Entry 8JW0 (electron microscopy, 2.90 A resolution); this record covers chains b and m of the 29 polymer chains in the assembly.

== Chain b ==
Molecule: Photosystem I PsaB
From: Amphidinium carterae
Sequence (617 residues; each row starts with the number of its first residue):
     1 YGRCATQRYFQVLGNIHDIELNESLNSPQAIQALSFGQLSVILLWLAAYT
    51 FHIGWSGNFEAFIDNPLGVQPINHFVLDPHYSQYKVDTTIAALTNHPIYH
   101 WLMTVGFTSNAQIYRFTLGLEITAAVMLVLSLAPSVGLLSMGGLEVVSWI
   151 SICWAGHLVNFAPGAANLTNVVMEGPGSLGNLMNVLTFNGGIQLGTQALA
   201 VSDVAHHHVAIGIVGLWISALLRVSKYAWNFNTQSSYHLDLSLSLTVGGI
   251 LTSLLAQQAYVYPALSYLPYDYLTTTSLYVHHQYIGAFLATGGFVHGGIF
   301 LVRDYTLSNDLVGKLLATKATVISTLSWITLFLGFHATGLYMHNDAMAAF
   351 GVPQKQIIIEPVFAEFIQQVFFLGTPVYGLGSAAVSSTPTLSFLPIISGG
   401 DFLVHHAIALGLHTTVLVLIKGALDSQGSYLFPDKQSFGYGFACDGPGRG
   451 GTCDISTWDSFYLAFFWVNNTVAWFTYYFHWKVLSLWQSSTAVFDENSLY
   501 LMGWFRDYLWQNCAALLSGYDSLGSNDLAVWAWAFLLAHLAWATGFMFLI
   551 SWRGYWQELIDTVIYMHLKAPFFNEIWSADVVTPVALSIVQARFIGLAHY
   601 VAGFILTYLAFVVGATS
Bound ions: chlorophyll a Mg near D78 (its only coordinating residue here); 4Fe-4S cluster Fe: C444, C453 (shared with 2 residues of chain a)
Ligand contacts:
  - beta-carotene (BCR), molecule 1: L13, F573, I576
  - beta-carotene (BCR), molecule 2: G37, S40, V41, L44, L128
  - beta-carotene (BCR), molecule 3: L239, S242, T246, I250, G293, F294, G297, G298, F300, L301, V312, L315, I367, I420, A423, L424
  - beta-carotene (BCR), molecule 4: V530, W533, A534, L537, W556, L559, I560
  - chlorophyll a (CLA), molecule 1: T6, Y9, F10, I560, V563, I564, H567, F573, W577, V581, V582, P584, V585, L587
  - chlorophyll a (CLA), molecule 2: F10, L537, L540, A541, T544, M547, F548, L587, F594, I595, A598, H599
  - chlorophyll a (CLA), molecule 3: L13, G14, N15, I16, H17, D18, H238, L241, L245, F288, L289, T291, G292, V295, H296, I299, R303, Y440, W458, F461, F465, F594, L606
  - chlorophyll a (CLA), molecule 4: L13, I16, H17, I19, N22, L25, L34, Q38, V41
  - chlorophyll a (CLA), molecule 5: H17, I19, I31, L34, S35, Q38, L39, I42, L43, W45, L46, I150, Y237, H238, D240, L241, S244, L245
  - chlorophyll a (CLA), molecule 6: H17, Q38, V41, I42, W45, I285, F288, L289
  - chlorophyll a (CLA), molecule 7: L39, I42, W45, L46, P97, I98, W101, S244, G248, T252, L255, A259, L265, L278, H281, H282, I285, L289
  - chlorophyll a (CLA), molecule 8: V41, L44, W45, A47, A48, F51, H52, W55, H74, F75, L77, E121
  - chlorophyll a (CLA), molecule 9: W45, Y49, N95, H96, I98, S277, L278, V280, H281, Y284, I285, F288, W531, I605, L606, Y608, L609
  - chlorophyll a (CLA), molecule 10: H74, F75, V76, L77, D78, P79, H80, Y81, K85, A92, A529, V530, W533
  - chlorophyll a (CLA), molecule 11: W101, V105, G106, F107, Q112, R115, F116, G119, I122, T123, I150, C153, W154, G156, H157, N160, F161
  - chlorophyll a (CLA), molecule 12: W101, T104, V105, L144, V147, I150, S151, W154, L158, V204, H207, H208, I211, S244, V247, L251, L254, L255, Q258, A259, A264, L265
  - chlorophyll a (CLA), molecule 13: S140, M141, G142, E145, V146, W149, I150
  - chlorophyll a (CLA), molecule 14: W149, I152, I213, L216, W217, A220
  - chlorophyll a (CLA), molecule 15: I152, C153, A155, G156, V159, N160, L168, T169, N170, V171, V172, L182, V185, L186, V209
  - chlorophyll a (CLA), molecule 16: L179, L182, M183, L186, T187, F188, H206, V209, A210, I213, V214
  - chlorophyll a (CLA), molecule 17: T187, F188, G190, G191, L199, D203, V204, H206, H207, A210, I211, V214, L254, Q258, Y262, F372
  - chlorophyll a (CLA), molecule 18: F188, N189, Y262, F371, F372, T390
  - chlorophyll a (CLA), molecule 19: I213, W217, A220, L221, R223, V224, Y227
  - chlorophyll a (CLA), molecule 20: V214, W217, I218, L221
  - chlorophyll a (CLA), molecule 21: L239, S242, L243, T246, V247, I250, L311
  - chlorophyll a (CLA), molecule 22: I250, S253, L254, Q257, Q283, A287, A290, T291, F294, L412, T415, V416, L419, V468, F475
  - chlorophyll a (CLA), molecule 23: L254, Q257, Q258, Y260, V261, Y262, F372, S392, L394, P395
  - chlorophyll a (CLA), molecule 24: Q257, Y279, F363, A364, I367, Q368, F372, L394, P395, I397, H405, I408, L412, F475, Y478, F479, K482
  - chlorophyll a (CLA), molecule 25: L311, K314, L315, T318, T321, V322, T325
  - chlorophyll a (CLA), molecule 26: T321, T325, W328
  - chlorophyll a (CLA), molecule 27: V322, L326, I329, H405, I408, A409, L412, H413, V416
  - chlorophyll a (CLA), molecule 28: S324, T325, S327, W328, L331, F335
  - chlorophyll a (CLA), molecule 29: S327, T330, L331, G334, F335, T338, G339, M342, L410, T414, L417, V418, L463, F466, W467
  - chlorophyll a (CLA), molecule 30: W328, L331, F332, F335, H336
  - chlorophyll a (CLA), molecule 31: W328, I329, F332, L333, I359, E360, P361, V362, F363, A364, D401, F402, H405, H406, A409, H413
  - chlorophyll a (CLA), molecule 32: F335, H336, G339, L340, M342, H343, A346, M347, F350, K355, I357
  - chlorophyll a (CLA), molecule 33: A337, T338, Y341, V404, A407, L410, N470, A473, W474, Y477, L501, W504, F505, L509, C513, L517, F535, H539, W542, Y600, G603, F604, T607, Y608, F611
  - chlorophyll a (CLA), molecule 34: T338, M342, D345, L410, F466, W467, N470, W474, L501, F505, L509, W542, Y600
  - chlorophyll a (CLA), molecule 35: Y477, L509, W510, W542
  - chlorophyll a (CLA), molecule 36: W533, L536, L537, H539, L540, W542, A543, F546
  - chlorophyll a (CLA), molecule 37: L540, A543, T544, F546, M547, I550, S551, Y555, W556, L559
  - chlorophyll a (CLA), molecule 38: V563, M566, H567, A570, F573
  - chlorophyll a (CLA), molecule 39: M566, K569, A570, P571
  - chlorophyll a (CLA), molecule 40: P571, F572, F573
  - Diadinoxanthin (DD6; (3S,3'R,5R,6S,7cis)-7',8'-didehydro-5,6-dihydro-5,6-epoxy-beta,beta-carotene-3,3'-diol): Q32, S35, F36, L39, M127, M141, G142, V146, I150, C153
  - phylloquinone (PQN): Y9, M547, F548, S551, W552, R553, W556, I560, V585, A586, L587, A592
  - 4Fe-4S cluster (SF4): C444, G446, P447, C453, W552, I589, R593

== Chain m ==
Molecule: Photosystem I PsaM
From: Amphidinium carterae
Sequence (89 residues; each row starts with the number of its first residue):
     1 ERIPGGKFTKAQGKIVATPDEDGFTDSEVALALIIAAVVLYLAIEVTKSL
    51 FYGEDPETTAKGPMTPFEKRVVEKGLFGSRGDSYSPFRP
Ligand contacts:
  - beta-carotene (BCR): A30, L33, I34, A36, A37, V39, L40, A43, V46, T47, L50
  - chlorophyll a (CLA), molecule 1: V29, A32, L33, A36
  - chlorophyll a (CLA), molecule 2: A37, L40, I44, K48
  - chlorophyll a (CLA), molecule 3: A37, V38, Y41
  - chlorophyll a (CLA), molecule 4: L40, A43, I44, T47, L50, F51
  - chlorophyll a (CLA), molecule 5: Y84, S85, P86, F87
  - Diadinoxanthin (DD6; (3S,3'R,5R,6S,7cis)-7',8'-didehydro-5,6-dihydro-5,6-epoxy-beta,beta-carotene-3,3'-diol): S27, E28, A30, L31, I34
  - Chlorophyll c1 (KC1): Y41, I44, E45, K48

== Interface between chain b and chain m ==
Residue-residue contacts (118):
  S24(b) with G53(m); E54(m)
  L25(b) with L50(m), hydrophobic; E54(m)
  S27(b) with E54(m), hydrogen bond
  A30(b) with E54(m), hydrogen bond (backbone-side chain)
  I31(b) with Y84(m), hydrophobic
  Q32(b) with Y84(m)
  L34(b) with L50(m), hydrophobic
  S35(b) with Y84(m), hydrogen bond
  L44(b) with V39(m), hydrophobic
  F51(b) with F24(m); V29(m), hydrophobic; A32(m), hydrophobic
  G54(b) with G23(m); F24(m)
  W55(b) with D22(m), hydrogen bond; G23(m); F24(m); V29(m)
  G57(b) with P19(m)
  N58(b) with A17(m), hydrogen bond (side chain-backbone)
  L67(b) with K14(m)
  G68(b) with K14(m); I15(m), hydrogen bond (backbone-backbone)
  V69(b) with I15(m); A17(m)
  Q70(b) with R2(m), hydrogen bond; T9(m); K14(m); I15(m), hydrogen bond (backbone-backbone); V16(m)
  I72(b) with V16(m), hydrophobic
  Y84(b) with I3(m), hydrophobic
  D87(b) with E1(m), hydrogen bond (backbone-backbone)
  T88(b) with E1(m); R2(m); I3(m)
  I90(b) with V16(m); T18(m)
  L93(b) with R2(m); V16(m), hydrophobic
  N110(b) with F24(m)
  Y114(b) with F24(m), hydrophobic; E28(m), hydrogen bond (side chain-backbone); L31(m); A32(m)
  L118(b) with L31(m), hydrophobic; A32(m), hydrophobic; I35(m), hydrophobic
  E121(b) with A32(m); I35(m); A36(m), hydrogen bond (side chain-backbone); V39(m)
  A125(b) with V39(m), hydrophobic; L42(m)
  L128(b) with V39(m); L42(m), hydrophobic; A43(m); V46(m)
  V129(b) with L42(m), hydrophobic
  S131(b) with V46(m)
  L132(b) with L42(m), hydrophobic; E45(m); V46(m), hydrophobic
  S135(b) with E68(m), hydrogen bond
  V136(b) with E68(m); S79(m)
  G137(b) with F67(m); E68(m), hydrogen bond (backbone-side chain)
  L139(b) with F77(m)
  S140(b) with F67(m); F77(m); R88(m), hydrogen bond (backbone-side chain)
  G142(b) with P86(m); R88(m), hydrogen bond (backbone-side chain)
  G143(b) with P86(m), hydrogen bond (backbone-backbone); R88(m); P89(m)
  L144(b) with F87(m), hydrophobic; P89(m)
  L222(b) with P89(m)
  N232(b) with R80(m), hydrogen bond (side chain-backbone); G81(m)
  S235(b) with G81(m); D82(m), hydrogen bond (side chain-backbone); S83(m)
  S236(b) with D82(m); S83(m), hydrogen bond (backbone-side chain)
  Y237(b) with D82(m); S83(m); Y84(m)
  D240(b) with S83(m), hydrogen bond; S85(m)
  S244(b) with F87(m)
  Y270(b) with Q12(m), hydrogen bond (backbone-side chain); K14(m), hydrogen bond (backbone-side chain)
  D271(b) with K14(m)
  Y272(b) with F8(m), hydrophobic; Q12(m)
  L484(b) with F8(m), hydrophobic
  Q488(b) with K7(m), hydrogen bond; F8(m)
  S525(b) with I3(m)
  N526(b) with I3(m); G5(m)
  D527(b) with I3(m); P4(m); G5(m), hydrogen bond (side chain-backbone)
  L528(b) with G5(m); G6(m)
  A615(b) with F8(m)
  T616(b) with F8(m)
  S617(b) with G5(m), hydrogen bond (side chain-backbone); G6(m); K7(m); F8(m), hydrogen bond (backbone-backbone); T9(m), hydrogen bond (backbone-backbone)
Other interface residues (no listed pair), chain b (73 interface residues in all): P28, Q29, A61, T89, I113, I122, A124, P134, M141, S219, W487, N512, A515
Other interface residues (no listed pair), chain m (51 interface residues in all): G13, T25, S49, V72

== Summary ==
73 residues of chain b face 51 of chain m across their interface, with 27 hydrogen bonds. Polar pairs include
S27(b)-E54(m), A30(b)-E54(m) and S35(b)-Y84(m). 3 chlorophyll a molecules and one beta-carotene molecule are
bound between chain b and chain m.
Here chain b is Photosystem I PsaB and chain m is Photosystem I PsaM, both from Amphidinium carterae. Entry
8JW0 (PSI-AcpPCI supercomplex from Amphidinium carterae) was determined by electron microscopy, deposited
together with 8JZE and 8JZF.
